Entry 1H8T (X-ray diffraction, 2.90 A resolution); this record covers chains A and D of the 4 polymer chains in the assembly.

[Chain A]
Protein: Echovirus 11 coat protein VP1
From: Echovirus 11
UniProtKB: P29813 (POLG_EC11G); residues 1-292 here correspond to UniProt positions 570-861 (UniProt number = residue number + 569)
Chain sequence (292 residues; row label = number of the first residue in the row):
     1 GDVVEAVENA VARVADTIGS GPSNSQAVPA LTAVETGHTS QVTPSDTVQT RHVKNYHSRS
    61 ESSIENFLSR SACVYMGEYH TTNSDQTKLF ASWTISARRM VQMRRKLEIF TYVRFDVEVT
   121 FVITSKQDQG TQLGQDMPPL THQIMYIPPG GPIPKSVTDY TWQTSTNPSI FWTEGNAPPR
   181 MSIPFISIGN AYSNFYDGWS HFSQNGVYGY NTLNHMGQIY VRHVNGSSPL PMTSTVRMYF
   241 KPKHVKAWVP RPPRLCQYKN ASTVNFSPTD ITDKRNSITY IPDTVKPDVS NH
Not modelled in the structure: 291-292
Differences from the reference sequence: conflict Val-48 (Met617 in P29813), Glu-78 (Gly648 in P29813), Ser-84 (Thr653 in P29813), Thr-131 (Ser700 in P29813), Gln-132 (Arg701 in P29813), Thr-161 (Ala730 in P29813), Ser-267 (Thr836 in P29813), Asp-270 (Asn839 in P29813), Ile-271 (Val840 in P29813), Asn-276 (Thr845 in P29813), Thr-279 (Asn848 in P29813), Asp-283 (Glu852 in P29813), Val-289 (Leu858 in P29813), His-292 (Tyr861 in P29813)
Residues lining bound ligands: 12-amino-dodecanoic acid (DOA): Ile-95, Leu-107, Val-113, Phe-115, Val-117, Val-119, Tyr-146, Met-181, Ile-183, Ile-186, Tyr-192, Asn-194, Tyr-210, Met-216, Ile-219, Met-238, Phe-240

[Chain D]
Protein: Echovirus 11 coat protein VP4
From: Echovirus 11
UniProtKB: P29813 (POLG_EC11G); residues 3002-3069 here correspond to UniProt positions 2-69 (UniProt number = residue number - 3000)
Chain sequence (68 residues; each row starts with the number of its first residue):
  3002 GAQVSTQKTG AHETGLRASG NSIIHYTNIN YYKDAASNSA NRQDFTQDPG KFTEPVKDIM
  3062 VKSLPALN
Not modelled in the structure: 3016-3022
Differences from the reference sequence: conflict Arg-3018 (Asn18 in P29813), Asn-3022 (Ser22 in P29813), Asp-3045 (Glu45 in P29813), Thr-3047 (Ser47 in P29813)
Curated features (UniProtKB/Swiss-Prot):
  - site: Asn-3069 (Cleavage)
  - lipidation: Gly-3002 (N-myristoyl glycine)

[Chain A / chain D interface]
Pairs across the interface - 61 pairs, chain A then chain D:
  Val-3(A) / Asn-3042(D)
  Val-4(A) / Ala-3036(D)  hydrophobic
  Val-4(A) / Asn-3039(D)  hydrogen bond (backbone-side chain)
  Val-4(A) / Asn-3042(D)
  Glu-5(A) / Asn-3042(D)
  Ala-6(A) / Gln-3004(D)
  Ala-6(A) / Tyr-3027(D)
  Ala-6(A) / Ser-3040(D)
  Ala-6(A) / Ala-3041(D)
  Val-7(A) / Gln-3004(D)
  Val-7(A) / Ser-3006(D)
  Val-7(A) / Tyr-3027(D)
  Glu-8(A) / Gln-3044(D)
  Glu-8(A) / Asp-3045(D)
  Asn-9(A) / Ser-3006(D)
  Asn-9(A) / Thr-3007(D)  hydrogen bond
  Asn-9(A) / Gln-3044(D)
  Ala-10(A) / Phe-3046(D)
  Ala-12(A) / Phe-3046(D)  hydrophobic
  Ala-27(A) / Ser-3064(D)
  Val-28(A) / Lys-3063(D)  hydrogen bond (backbone-side chain)
  Val-28(A) / Ser-3064(D)  hydrogen bond (backbone-backbone)
  Pro-29(A) / Lys-3063(D)
  Pro-29(A) / Ser-3064(D)
  Leu-31(A) / Lys-3063(D)  hydrogen bond (backbone-side chain)
  Leu-31(A) / Pro-3066(D)
  Thr-32(A) / Met-3061(D)
  Thr-32(A) / Lys-3063(D)
  Ala-33(A) / Ala-3067(D)
  Ala-33(A) / Leu-3068(D)  hydrophobic
  Thr-36(A) / Val-3057(D)
  Thr-36(A) / Met-3061(D)  hydrogen bond
  Gly-37(A) / Pro-3056(D)
  His-38(A) / Glu-3055(D)  salt bridge
  His-38(A) / Val-3057(D)
  His-38(A) / Met-3061(D)
  His-38(A) / Lys-3063(D)
  Thr-39(A) / Thr-3054(D)
  Gln-41(A) / Thr-3054(D)
  Gln-41(A) / Glu-3055(D)
  Arg-59(A) / Gln-3048(D)  hydrogen bond
  Ser-60(A) / Lys-3009(D)
  Ser-60(A) / Phe-3046(D)
  Glu-65(A) / Ala-3041(D)
  Glu-65(A) / Asn-3042(D)  hydrogen bond (side chain-backbone)
  Asn-66(A) / Arg-3043(D)  hydrogen bond
  Ser-69(A) / Ala-3041(D)
  Ser-69(A) / Arg-3043(D)  hydrogen bond (backbone-side chain)
  Asp-116(A) / Ala-3037(D)
  Ser-182(A) / Ala-3037(D)  hydrogen bond (side chain-backbone)
  Ser-182(A) / Ser-3038(D)
  Pro-184(A) / Ala-3037(D)  hydrophobic
  Lys-243(A) / Ala-3037(D)
  Lys-243(A) / Ser-3038(D)
  Lys-243(A) / Asn-3039(D)  hydrogen bond (side chain-backbone)
  His-244(A) / Ala-3036(D)
  His-244(A) / Ala-3037(D)
  His-244(A) / Asn-3039(D)  hydrogen bond (side chain-backbone)
  His-244(A) / Ser-3040(D)  hydrogen bond (side chain-backbone)
  His-244(A) / Asn-3042(D)
  Pro-250(A) / Phe-3053(D)
Also at the interface, not in a pair above, chain A (37 interface residues in all): Val-11, Gln-26, Ser-63, Arg-70, Ile-183, Lys-241
Also at the interface, not in a pair above, chain D (29 interface residues in all): Leu-3065

[In short]
37 residues of chain A and 29 residues of chain D are in contact, with 14 hydrogen bonds and 1 salt bridge.
Polar contacts include His-38(A)/Glu-3055(D), Val-4(A)/Asn-3039(D) and Asn-9(A)/Thr-3007(D). Bound to chain A:
12-amino-dodecanoic acid.
Here chain A is Echovirus 11 coat protein VP1 and chain D is Echovirus 11 coat protein VP4, both from
Echovirus 11. Entry 1H8T (Echovirus 11) was determined by X-ray diffraction.
